PDB entry 7RXD | electron microscopy, 3.60 A resolution | chains H and L of the 5 polymer chains in the assembly

# Chain H
Protein: Fab_8D3_2 heavy chain
From: Mus musculus
Sequence (234 residues; numbered 1 to 234; the number before each row is that of its first residue):
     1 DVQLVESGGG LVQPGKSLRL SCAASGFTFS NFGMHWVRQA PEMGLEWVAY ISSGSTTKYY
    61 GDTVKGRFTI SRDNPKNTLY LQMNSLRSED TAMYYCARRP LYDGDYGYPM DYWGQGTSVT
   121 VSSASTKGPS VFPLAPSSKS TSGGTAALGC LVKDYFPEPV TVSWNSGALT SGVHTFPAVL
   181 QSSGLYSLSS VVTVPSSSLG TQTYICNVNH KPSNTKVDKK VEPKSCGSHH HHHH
Not modelled in the structure: 137-145, 196-202, 224-234
Disulfides: Cys22-Cys96, Cys150-Cys206

# Chain L
Protein: Fab_8D3_2 light chain
From: Mus musculus
Sequence (219 residues; numbered 1 to 219; the number before each row is that of its first residue):
     1 NIMLTQSPSS LAVSAGERVT MSCKSTQSIL YNSNQKTYLA WYQQKPGQSP KLLIYWASTR
    61 ASGVPDRFTG SGSGTDFTLT INSVQPEDLA VYYCHQYLSA WTFGGGTKLE IKRTVAAPSV
   121 FIFPPSDEQL KSGTASVVCL LNNFYPREAK VQWKVDNALQ SGNSQESVTE QDSKDSTYSL
   181 SSTLTLSKAD YEKHKVYACE VTHQGLSSPV TKSFNRGEC
Not modelled in the structure: 156-162, 206-209, 216-219
Disulfides: Cys23-Cys94, Cys139-Cys199

# How chain H and chain L interact
Contacting residue pairs (63):
  His35(H) - Trp101(L)
  Gln39(H) - Gln44(L)  hydrogen bond
  Gln39(H) - Tyr93(L)  hydrogen bond
  Leu45(H) - Pro50(L)  hydrophobic
  Leu45(H) - Tyr93(L)
  Leu45(H) - Phe103(L)
  Trp47(H) - Trp101(L)
  Tyr50(H) - Trp101(L)  hydrophobic
  Asp62(H) - Asn1(L)  hydrogen bond
  Tyr95(H) - Gln44(L)
  Arg99(H) - Trp101(L)
  Asp103(H) - Tyr38(L)  hydrogen bond (backbone-side chain)
  Gly104(H) - Asn34(L)  hydrogen bond (backbone-side chain)
  Gly104(H) - Tyr38(L)  hydrogen bond (backbone-side chain)
  Asp105(H) - Trp56(L)
  Tyr106(H) - Trp56(L)
  Gly107(H) - Tyr38(L)
  Gly107(H) - Tyr55(L)
  Gly107(H) - Trp56(L)
  Gly107(H) - Tyr97(L)  hydrogen bond (backbone-side chain)
  Tyr108(H) - Leu52(L)  hydrophobic
  Pro109(H) - Ala40(L)  hydrophobic
  Pro109(H) - Tyr42(L)
  Pro109(H) - Leu52(L)
  Pro109(H) - Tyr55(L)
  Pro109(H) - Tyr97(L)
  Met110(H) - Tyr42(L)  hydrogen bond (backbone-side chain)
  Met110(H) - His95(L)
  Trp113(H) - Tyr42(L)
  Trp113(H) - Pro50(L)
  Trp113(H) - Phe103(L)  hydrophobic
  Gly114(H) - Ser49(L)
  Phe132(H) - Ser126(L)
  Phe132(H) - Glu128(L)
  Phe132(H) - Gln129(L)
  Phe132(H) - Ser132(L)
  Pro133(H) - Ser126(L)
  Pro133(H) - Glu128(L)
  Leu134(H) - Phe123(L)  hydrophobic
  Ala135(H) - Phe123(L)
  Pro136(H) - Phe123(L)  hydrophobic
  Ala146(H) - Phe121(L)  hydrophobic
  Ala147(H) - Phe121(L)
  Ala147(H) - Phe123(L)
  Leu148(H) - Phe123(L)  hydrophobic
  Leu151(H) - Val138(L)  hydrophobic
  Lys153(H) - Gln129(L)
  Lys153(H) - Ser136(L)  hydrogen bond
  Lys153(H) - Thr185(L)
  His174(H) - Asn142(L)
  His174(H) - Ser179(L)
  Thr175(H) - Thr169(L)  hydrogen bond (backbone-side chain)
  Phe176(H) - Ser167(L)
  Phe176(H) - Thr169(L)
  Phe176(H) - Ser179(L)
  Phe176(H) - Leu180(L)
  Phe176(H) - Ser181(L)
  Pro177(H) - Val168(L)
  Pro177(H) - Thr169(L)
  Val179(H) - Gln165(L)
  Leu180(H) - Gln165(L)  hydrogen bond (backbone-side chain)
  Val191(H) - Leu140(L)  hydrophobic
  Thr193(H) - Asn142(L)
Interface residues without a listed pair, chain H (42 interface residues in all): Glu46, Tyr59, Asp111, Gly149, Gln181, Ser189
Interface residues without a listed pair, chain L (39 interface residues in all): Tyr31, Ser62, Ala100, Ile122, Thr183

# In short
Chain H and chain L form an interface of 42 and 39 residues respectively; the contacts include 11 hydrogen
bonds. Polar pairs include Gln39(H)-Gln44(L), Gln39(H)-Tyr93(L) and Asp62(H)-Asn1(L).
Here chain H is Fab_8D3_2 heavy chain and chain L is Fab_8D3_2 light chain, both from Mus musculus. Entry 7RXD
(CryoEM structure of RBD domain of COVID-19 in complex with Legobody) was determined by electron microscopy,
deposited together with 7R9D and 7RXC.
